PDB entry 8TW7 | electron microscopy, 3.80 A resolution | chains 4 and 3 of the 8 polymer chains in the assembly

[Chain 4]
Protein: Replication factor C subunit 4
From: Saccharomyces cerevisiae
UniProtKB: P40339 (RFC4_YEAST); residues 8-322 here = UniProt positions 8-322
Chain sequence (315 residues; row label = number of the first residue in the row):
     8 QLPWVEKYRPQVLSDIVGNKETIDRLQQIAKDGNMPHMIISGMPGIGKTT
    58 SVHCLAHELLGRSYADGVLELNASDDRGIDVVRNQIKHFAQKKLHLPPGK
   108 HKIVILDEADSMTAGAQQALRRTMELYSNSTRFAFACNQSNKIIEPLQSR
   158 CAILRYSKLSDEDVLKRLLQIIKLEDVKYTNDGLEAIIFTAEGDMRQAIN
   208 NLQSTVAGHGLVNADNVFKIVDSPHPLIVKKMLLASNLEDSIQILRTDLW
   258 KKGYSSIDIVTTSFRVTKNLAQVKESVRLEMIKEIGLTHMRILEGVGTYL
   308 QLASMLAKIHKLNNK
Swiss-Prot annotation at these positions:
  - binding site (ATP): V12, V24, G49 to T57, N145, R203

[Chain 3]
Protein: Replication factor C subunit 3
From: Saccharomyces cerevisiae
UniProtKB: P38629 (RFC3_YEAST); numbering as in UniProt (aligned over 9-335)
Chain sequence (327 residues; numbered 9 to 335; the number before each row is that of its first residue):
     9 SKENLPWVEKYRPETLDEVYGQNEVITTVRKFVDEGKLPHLLFYGPPGTG
    59 KTSTIVALAREIYGKNYSNMVLELNASDDRGIDVVRNQIKDFASTRQIFS
   109 KGFKLIILDEADAMTNAAQNALRRVIERYTKNTRFCVLANYAHKLTPALL
   159 SRCTRFRFQPLPQEAIERRIANVLVHEKLKLSPNAEKALIELSNGDMRRV
   209 LNVLQSCKATLDNPDEDEISDDVIYECCGAPRPSDLKAVLKSILEDDWGT
   259 AHYTLNKVRSAKGLALIDLIEGIVKILEDYELQNEETRVHLLTKLADIEY
   309 SISKGGNDQIQGSAVIGAIKASFENET
Swiss-Prot annotation at these positions:
  - binding site (ATP): V16 to Y19, R20, Y28, G53 to S61, N148, R206

[How chain 4 and chain 3 interact]
Pairs across the interface (42):
  E13(4) - E135(3)
  A80(4) - I90(3)
  A80(4) - R94(3)  hydrogen bond (backbone-side chain)
  S81(4) - R94(3)  hydrogen bond (backbone-side chain)
  D82(4) - R94(3)  hydrogen bond (backbone-side chain)
  E115(4) - N128(3)
  E115(4) - R131(3)  salt bridge
  D201(4) - P155(3)
  Q204(4) - P155(3)
  N207(4) - P155(3)
  N207(4) - S159(3)  hydrogen bond
  D229(4) - R165(3)  salt bridge
  N244(4) - E293(3)
  L245(4) - E293(3)  hydrogen bond (backbone-side chain)
  L245(4) - R296(3)
  E246(4) - R296(3)  salt bridge
  I249(4) - R296(3)
  R253(4) - K283(3)
  R253(4) - E286(3)  salt bridge
  R298(4) - A304(3)  hydrogen bond (side chain-backbone)
  R298(4) - D305(3)  salt bridge
  R298(4) - Y308(3)
  E301(4) - Y308(3)  hydrogen bond
  V303(4) - Y308(3)  hydrophobic
  V303(4) - S311(3)
  T305(4) - E307(3)  hydrogen bond
  Y306(4) - E286(3)  hydrogen bond
  L307(4) - V282(3)  hydrophobic
  L307(4) - L300(3)  hydrophobic
  L307(4) - L303(3)
  L307(4) - A304(3)
  L307(4) - E307(3)
  Q308(4) - A304(3)  hydrogen bond (side chain-backbone)
  Q308(4) - E307(3)  hydrogen bond
  A310(4) - L300(3)
  S311(4) - L300(3)
  S311(4) - T301(3)
  S311(4) - A304(3)
  A314(4) - V297(3)
  K315(4) - T301(3)
  K318(4) - H298(3)
  N321(4) - E293(3)  hydrogen bond
Other interface residues (no listed pair), chain 4 (34 interface residues in all): V12, P51, D83, K226, K258, K259, H317
Other interface residues (no listed pair), chain 3 (29 interface residues in all): A129, L158, R160, P168, E199, I278

[Overview]
Chain 4 and chain 3 form an interface of 34 and 29 residues respectively, with 12 hydrogen bonds and 5 salt
bridges. Polar contacts include E115(4)-R131(3), D229(4)-R165(3) and E246(4)-R296(3). UniProt lists 13
ATP-binding residues on chain 4; 17 ATP-binding residues on chain 3.
Here chain 4 is Replication factor C subunit 4 and chain 3 is Replication factor C subunit 3, both from
Saccharomyces cerevisiae. Entry 8TW7 (Cryo-EM structure of S. cerevisiae Ctf18-RFC-PCNA complex in Apo state
conformation I) was determined by electron microscopy, deposited together with 9B8R, 8TW8, 8TW9, 8TWA and
8TWB.
